Entry 4LO7 (X-ray diffraction, 3.73 A resolution); this record covers chains A and C of the 4 polymer chains in the assembly.

Chain A:
Protein: Ha-70
Source organism: Clostridium botulinum
Reference sequence: Q8KHU9 (Q8KHU9_CLOBO); numbering as in UniProt (aligned over 378-626)
Sequence (254 residues; numbered 373 to 626; the number before each row is that of its first residue):
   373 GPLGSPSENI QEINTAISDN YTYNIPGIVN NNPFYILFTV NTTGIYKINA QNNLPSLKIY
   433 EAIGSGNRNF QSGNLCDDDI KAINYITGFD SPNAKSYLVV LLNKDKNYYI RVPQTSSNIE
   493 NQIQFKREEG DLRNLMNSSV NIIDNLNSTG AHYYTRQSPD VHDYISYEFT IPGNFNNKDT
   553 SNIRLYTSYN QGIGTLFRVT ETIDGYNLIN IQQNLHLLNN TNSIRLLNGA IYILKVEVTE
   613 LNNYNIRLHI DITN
Disordered / not traced: 373-379, 435-453
Differences from the reference sequence: expression tag (373-377)

Chain C:
Protein: Ha-17
Source organism: Clostridium botulinum
Reference sequence: Q45878 (Q45878_CLOBO); residues 2-146 here = UniProt positions 2-146
Sequence (147 residues; numbered 0 to 146; the number before each row is that of its first residue; numbering starts at 0):
     0 GPSVERTFLP NGNYNIKSIF SGSLYLNPVS KSLTFSNESS ANNQKWNVEY MAENRCFKIS
    60 NVAEPNKYLS YDNFGFISLD SLSNRCYWFP IKIAVNTYIM LSLNKVNELD YAWDIYDTNE
   120 NILSQPLLLL PNFDIYNSNQ MFKLEKI
Disordered / not traced: 0-7
Differences from the reference sequence: expression tag (0-1)

How chain A and chain C interact:
Contacting residue pairs - 29 pairs, chain A then chain C:
  N546(A) with K142(C)
  F547(A) with T96(C); M140(C), hydrophobic
  N548(A) with I18(C)
  N549(A) with Y135(C), hydrogen bond (side chain-backbone); S137(C), hydrogen bond; M140(C)
  K550(A) with E119(C), salt bridge
  R570(A) with I92(C), hydrogen bond (side chain-backbone)
  V571(A) with I92(C)
  T572(A) with I90(C); K91(C), hydrogen bond (side chain-backbone); I92(C); I134(C)
  E573(A) with I90(C); K91(C), salt bridge
  T574(A) with P89(C); I90(C); K91(C)
  I575(A) with Y49(C), hydrophobic; R54(C); F56(C), hydrophobic
  D576(A) with R54(C); F88(C)
  N579(A) with I90(C)
  I581(A) with I134(C), hydrophobic; Y135(C)
  G601(A) with A93(C); V94(C)
Also at the interface, not in a pair above, chain A (16 interface residues in all): A602
Also at the interface, not in a pair above, chain C (20 interface residues in all): L8, Y97
From the paper, about this interface:
  - pairs named by the authors: I18(C)-F547(A) (hydrophobic contact), A93(C)-F547(A) (hydrophobic contact), T96(C)-F547(A) (hydrophobic contact), M140(C)-F547(A) (hydrophobic contact)
  - interface residues, chain A: F547(A)

Summary:
16 residues of chain A face 20 of chain C across their interface; the contacts include 4 hydrogen bonds and 2
salt bridges. Polar contacts include K550(A)-E119(C), E573(A)-K91(C) and N549(A)-Y135(C). The authors report
hydrophobic contacts between I18(C) and F547(A), A93(C) and F547(A) and T96(C) and F547(A) among others. The
paper reports the interface residue F547(A).
Chain A is Ha-70 and chain C is Ha-17, both from Clostridium botulinum; the structure, HA70(D3)-HA17-HA33, was
determined by X-ray diffraction (same publication as 4LO0, 4LO1, 4LO2, 4LO3, 4LO4, 4LO5 and 4LO6).
